PDB entry 7WB4 | electron microscopy, 5.60 A resolution (low resolution: residue-level contacts below are approximate; hydrogen-bond / salt-bridge calls are withheld) | chains e and n of the 27 polymer chains in the assembly

== Chain e ==
Name: outer Nup160
Organism: Xenopus laevis
Reference sequence: A0A1L8GIX3 (A0A1L8GIX3_XENLA); residues 1-1435 here = UniProt positions 1-1435
Amino-acid sequence (1435 residues; numbered 1 to 1435; the number before each row is that of its first residue):
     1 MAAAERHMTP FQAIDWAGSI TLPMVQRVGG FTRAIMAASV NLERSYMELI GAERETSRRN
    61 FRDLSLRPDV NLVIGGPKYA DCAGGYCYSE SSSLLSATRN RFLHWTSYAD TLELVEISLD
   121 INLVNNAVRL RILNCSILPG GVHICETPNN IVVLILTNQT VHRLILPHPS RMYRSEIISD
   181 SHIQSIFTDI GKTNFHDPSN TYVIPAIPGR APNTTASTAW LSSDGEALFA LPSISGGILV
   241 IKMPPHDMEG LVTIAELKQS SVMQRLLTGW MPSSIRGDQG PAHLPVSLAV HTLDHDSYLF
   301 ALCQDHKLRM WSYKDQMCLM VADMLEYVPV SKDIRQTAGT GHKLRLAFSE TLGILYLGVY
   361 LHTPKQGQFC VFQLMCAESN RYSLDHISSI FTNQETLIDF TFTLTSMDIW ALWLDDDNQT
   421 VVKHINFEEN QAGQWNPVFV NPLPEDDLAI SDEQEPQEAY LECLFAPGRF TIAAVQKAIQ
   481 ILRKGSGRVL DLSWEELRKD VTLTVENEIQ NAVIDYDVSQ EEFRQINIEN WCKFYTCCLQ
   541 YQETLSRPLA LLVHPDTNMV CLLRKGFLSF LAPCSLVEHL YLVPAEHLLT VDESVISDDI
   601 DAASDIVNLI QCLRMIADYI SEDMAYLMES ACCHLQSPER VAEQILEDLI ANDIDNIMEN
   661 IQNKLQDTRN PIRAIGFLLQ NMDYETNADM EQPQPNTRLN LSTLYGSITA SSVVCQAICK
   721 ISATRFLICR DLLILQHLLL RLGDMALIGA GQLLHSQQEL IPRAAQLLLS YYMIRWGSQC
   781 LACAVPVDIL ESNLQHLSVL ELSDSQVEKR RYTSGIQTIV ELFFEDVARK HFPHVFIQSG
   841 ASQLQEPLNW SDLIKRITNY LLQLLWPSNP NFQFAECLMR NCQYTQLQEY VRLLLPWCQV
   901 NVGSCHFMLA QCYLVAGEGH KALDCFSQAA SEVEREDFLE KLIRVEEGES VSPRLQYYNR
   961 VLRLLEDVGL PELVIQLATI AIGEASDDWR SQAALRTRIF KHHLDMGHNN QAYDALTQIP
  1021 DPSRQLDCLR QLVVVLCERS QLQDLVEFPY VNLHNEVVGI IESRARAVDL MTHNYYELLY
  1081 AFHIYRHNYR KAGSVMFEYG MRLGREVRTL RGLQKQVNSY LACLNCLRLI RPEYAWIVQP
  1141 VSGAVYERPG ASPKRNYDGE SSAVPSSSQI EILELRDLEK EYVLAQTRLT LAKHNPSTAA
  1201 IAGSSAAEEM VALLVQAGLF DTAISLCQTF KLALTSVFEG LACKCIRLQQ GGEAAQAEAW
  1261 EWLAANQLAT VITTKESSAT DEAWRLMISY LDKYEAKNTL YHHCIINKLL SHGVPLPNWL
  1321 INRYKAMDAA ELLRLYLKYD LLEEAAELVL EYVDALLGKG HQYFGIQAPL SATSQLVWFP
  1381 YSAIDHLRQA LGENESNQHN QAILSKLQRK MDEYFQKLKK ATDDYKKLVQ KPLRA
Not modelled in the structure: 1-39, 428-432, 684-700, 781-812, 945-951, 1146-1166, 1369-1372

== Chain n ==
Name: Protein ELYS
Organism: Xenopus laevis
Reference sequence: Q5U249 (ELYS_XENLA); numbering as in UniProt (aligned over 1-2408)
Amino-acid sequence (2408 residues; row label = number of the first residue in the row):
     1 MQNLEAQVTG SLVAFPDVTQ KALKEDEINL DSVLRGKFST GRTSLAWLAC GPQLEITNSV
    61 TGERISAYHF SGLTERPPVV VAVKEFTWQK KTGLLVGLVE AEGSVLCLYD IGISKVVKAV
   121 VLPGSVTAVE PIINHGGASA STQHLHQSLR WFFGVTAVVT DVGHVLLIDL CLDEVSSNQD
   181 ELDASDLEVM SVIPTKIPKL REAATRERRH LCLQLAAPTG TTVSCLSYIS RTNQLAVGYS
   241 DGYFSLWNMK TLRRDYHVQI EGGRVPVCAV AFQEPENDPR NCCYLWAVQS SESGGDVSLH
   301 LLQLAFSDRK CLASGQIMYE LLEYCEERYS LDLSGSTLSL RGQSNNTKLL GCQTIEKFRV
   361 HGEREDGVHE VTSPDTSVSV FSWQVNTYGQ GKPSVYLGVF DINRWYQAQM PDSLRSGQFL
   421 RNCSYFAFWS LEAVVNITTQ DIIFDILVHE RSLSRGIPPS YPPPEQFYYP STYNFDATCL
   481 LNSGLIHFAC TGFQKETLHF LKKSGSSLNE AIPDGYNRCL AAGLLAPKFT DVQASSLSQE
   541 EQLQAILAAA VETSSLGLLT SCIKRWTAEE QPRSAANLRF VLEWTWKKVT LTKQEFDRLC
   601 FRLFDGSCNF IDPHTLQSLQ QCHLYFSNLT AVLNCFIAQA KEVTQQGAVD LTNKQSVTRL
   661 LTLYASVVLW FCRSGMLPDS SDETVQLTRP FYNYQVIQQY YSDQRKKLER LARGKWDTSS
   721 LMIDGLINQF GDRIQQLWSR DDNGTGKYPP ANLHALLDVY LLENADEMSK HAITIYFLLD
   781 IMYSFPDKPD SSIESFPTAF FVPGSLIKLI QGFWLLDHND YQNSVDCILN PASSRVMSWQ
   841 HSQIIENLLC HGDSRQALRY LQVMKPVATT SKEVKLHMTV LLANRSILEA WNLQRLHSSR
   901 LNVEELLKHM YEMCQEMGLI EELLKLTFTD FEQGYLHKFL QTTGVQNQEL LLVHHLQRAN
   961 YISALQLNQS LKTNHLNDCD RRLRERSGAR NAILDQYGKI LPRVQRTLAS ERAKPYSLPS
  1021 LVWREVARPK PLSTTAKQAA PGSIITKANF ICNVLSKIKE VSTANEKREE YSPYQSMVSE
  1081 EPTAPPLQDI DVPDAFFGTP INKSRRVSRL LDSVVHPVLM EPTPLTSSDT DNNQTPHKSP
  1141 LLKTSSPLHS SLRRIAHMRS FAKASEFSLL ETPLVVRKAK ALAANTASSG YTSITPQSIL
  1201 RSSVRTTPLV SPSVSPGRSL TPPLRPKETK ISFMELSFTR HAKAAHSSEG NLLAISPVLR
  1261 SSPDAVWSVK GKVASFTQNT PVKKLDEIDA SSSGIQEESQ DEMEVSKEIS NISVRSEQAS
  1321 LEYHDAPTPE DLENDEISGT TNSQPQVNEV HHQMEDGQLT EKPAELALTE MQEEFIDSEE
  1381 REIEYISAPL NGPNALECMT AVPDIYLEDA SQCILETPEG SSVSVTGEQE CVSSAKDSES
  1441 VISIHDSDDA HSNLSENDQD SEEIEENNLR VPTTVTRCEE FDLIETKDLE VELEEADSEK
  1501 TNYKDIYPDA TVQLGFTVES IEQRYTCELA DRRETPSETD EIEGEHFETE NNFSLVLEGD
  1561 VTEEEILEPS SSKTDLELTR PPIAHQKLIS ENRENIENCE TTEKIPANMS PLVDSDHESK
  1621 TLETLPSEAD LSVAEKVLKG TEEKDVPPEV HSEVVLESKL VGNAMMSLDS SESQEVIISQ
  1681 YDNVISIEKL EMTQEKMYGE KTEQINEGQV SPNRDQSTLV KPLTPRRSIR KSSKPADSST
  1741 DIIGNITLPT TPKRGLKKAK ENVDTLKNSI SVVPEEELTL GTRRITRKAT LTALDNPEPL
  1801 QIKEPPSGED LQVQPSTPTR GRRGKVITSD DLKEPPSGED LQVQPSTPTR GRRGRVITSD
  1861 DLREPPPGED LQVQPSTPTR GRRGRVITSD DIKESPSVED LQVQPSTPTR GRRGKVITSD
  1921 DIKEPPSVED LQVQPSTPTR GRKGKVITSD DIKEPLSGED LQVQPSTPTR GRKGKVITSD
  1981 DIKEPLSEEV LQEQPSTPTR GRRGRVITSD GKGYECVEEK NALPLTPTRI TRSKNILEPE
  2041 KGISQIEPEK GISQIEPDKG LSQIEDTGET EHEVVTPRRG RRGKRVVNEL VKHFERNSSQ
  2101 PNIKADTSPP VSPKKVSLRW TRTRSENQRI NATEEQASKI QEDLSDTPRK RYKKSSNKMG
  2161 FEETTDTVTE GAIVEDVQES LIISHLGKNP NTSIVRSARK TALPPVTEDH SEQPLLPPES
  2221 HSKVHSSLAI ADEENKTNTR TRSGNKSSVD VSAITFEFST PKARTKKTAK GSAVPTELIP
  2281 STQYVFSPPS TRTRRATRAN VSEAVIEPQL QFQESCEIAE TEVPEVPASK PRGRPPKHKA
  2341 KAVTRVLKKP SWSTPPVEIK LISPPESPAV SETNTKTDST EAKGAEKISV RRTRRRIIAK
  2401 PVTRRKMR
Not modelled in the structure: 359-373, 452-469, 494-538, 675-690, 833-836, 898-901, 1013-2408
UniProt features mapped onto this chain:
  - DNA-binding region: S2329 to K2341 (A.T hook)
  - mutagenesis: R2332 to R2334 (Impairs the ability of the C-terminal fragment to block nuclear pore assembly)

== Interface between chain e and chain n ==
Residue-residue contacts (12):
  I650(e) - G557(n)
  A651(e) - G557(n)
  L747(e) - P613(n)
  L747(e) - L616(n)
  L747(e) - Q617(n)
  A750(e) - R673(n)
  L753(e) - R673(n)
  L754(e) - R673(n)
  L754(e) - S792(n)
  Q757(e) - S795(n)
  Q758(e) - S795(n)
  I761(e) - T798(n)
Interface residues without a listed pair, chain e (19 interface residues in all): G433, A746, I748, G749, P762, Q928, T1017, P1049, R1131, P1132
Interface residues without a listed pair, chain n (17 interface residues in all): G112, S561, Q620, A799, P831, K925, Q957, P1002, R1003

== Overview ==
Chain e and chain n form an interface of 19 and 17 residues respectively. UniProt lists a DNA-binding region
and 3 mutagenesis sites on chain n.
Chain e is outer Nup160 and chain n is Protein ELYS, both from Xenopus laevis; the structure, Cryo-EM
structure of the NR subunit from X. laevis NPC, was determined by electron microscopy.
